Entry 7NSD (X-ray diffraction, 2.19 A resolution); this record covers chain A.

[Chain A]
Name: Triphosphate tunnel metalloenzyme Saci_0718
Organism: Sulfolobus acidocaldarius (strain ATCC 33909 / DSM 639 / JCM 8929 / NBRC 15157 / NCIMB 11770)
UniProt: Q4JAT2 (Q4JAT2_SULAC); numbering as in UniProt (aligned over 2-185)
Sequence (198 residues; row label = number of the first residue in the row; numbering starts at 0):
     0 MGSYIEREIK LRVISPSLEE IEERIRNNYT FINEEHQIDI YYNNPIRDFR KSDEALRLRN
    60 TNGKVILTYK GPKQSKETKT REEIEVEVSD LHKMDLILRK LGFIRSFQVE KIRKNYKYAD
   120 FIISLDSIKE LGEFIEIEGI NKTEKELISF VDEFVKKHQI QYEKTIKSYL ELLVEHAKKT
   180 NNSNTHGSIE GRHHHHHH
Not modelled in the structure: 0-1, 178-197
Construct notes: initiating methionine (0); cloning artifact (1); expression tag (186-197)
Metal / ion sites: Ca2+ site 1: Glu5, Glu7, Glu137 (together with ATP); Ca2+ site 2: Glu7, Glu135 (together with ATP)
Residues lining bound ligands: ATP (adenosine-5'-triphosphate): Glu5, Glu7, Lys9, Asp38, Tyr40, Tyr41, Asn42, Phe48, Arg49, Asp52, Glu53, Ala54, Arg56, Arg58, Lys69, Lys78, Arg80, Glu82, Lys110, Arg112, Glu135, Ser167, Tyr168, Leu169, Glu170

[In short]
Bound to chain A: ATP. Glu5, Glu7 and Glu137 form the Ca2+ site 1. Glu7 and Glu135 coordinate Ca2+ site 2.
Chain A is Triphosphate tunnel metalloenzyme Saci_0718 (Sulfolobus acidocaldarius (strain ATCC 33909 / DSM 639
/ JCM 8929 / NBRC 15157 / NCIMB 11770)); the structure, Triphosphate tunnel metalloenzyme from Sulfolobus
acidocaldarius in complex with ATP and calcium, was determined by X-ray diffraction, deposited together with
7NS9, 7NSA, 7NSF and 7OA2.
